8T4B - chains A and H of the 18 polymer chains in the assembly; structure by electron microscopy, 3.50 A resolution.

== Chain A ==
Molecule: MD65 N332-GT5 SOSIP gp120
Organism: Human immunodeficiency virus 1
Chain sequence (481 residues; each row starts with the number of its first residue; note: 13 numbers in that range are skipped by the numbering (no residue carries them; nothing is unmodelled there); a row labelled like 185A-185J holds insertion residues (185A, then the next letters in order)):
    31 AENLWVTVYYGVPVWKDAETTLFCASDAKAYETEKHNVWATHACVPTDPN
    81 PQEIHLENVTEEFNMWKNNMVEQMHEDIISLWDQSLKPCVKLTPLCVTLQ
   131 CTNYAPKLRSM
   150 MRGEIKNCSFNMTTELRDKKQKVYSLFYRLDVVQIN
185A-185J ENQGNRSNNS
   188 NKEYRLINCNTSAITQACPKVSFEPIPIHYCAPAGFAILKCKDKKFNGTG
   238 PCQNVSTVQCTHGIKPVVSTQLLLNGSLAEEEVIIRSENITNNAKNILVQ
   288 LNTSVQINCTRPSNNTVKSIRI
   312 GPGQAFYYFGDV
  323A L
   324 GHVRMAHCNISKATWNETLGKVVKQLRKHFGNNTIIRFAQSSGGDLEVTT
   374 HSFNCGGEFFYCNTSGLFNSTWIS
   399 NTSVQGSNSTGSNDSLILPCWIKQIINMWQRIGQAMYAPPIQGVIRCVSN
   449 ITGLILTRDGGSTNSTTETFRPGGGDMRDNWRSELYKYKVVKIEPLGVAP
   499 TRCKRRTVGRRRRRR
Unresolved in the structure: 31-32, 58-65, 185A-185J, 399-411, 458-462, 505-513
Disulfide bonds: Cys-54/Cys-74, Cys-119/Cys-205, Cys-126/Cys-196, Cys-131/Cys-157, Cys-218/Cys-247, Cys-228/Cys-239, Cys-296/Cys-331, Cys-378/Cys-445, Cys-385/Cys-418
Covalently attached groups: N-acetylglucosamine (NAG) linked to Asn-88, Asn-156, Asn-160, Asn-197, Asn-234, Asn-241, Asn-262, Asn-276, Asn-289, Asn-295, Asn-301, Asn-339, Asn-386, Asn-448; glycan linked to Asn-332

== Chain H ==
Molecule: RM_N332_32 heavy chain Fv
Organism: Macaca mulatta
Chain sequence (130 residues; numbered 1 to 113 plus 17 insertion-coded residues; the number before each row is that of its first residue; a row labelled like 82A-82C holds insertion residues (82A, then the next letters in order)):
     1 QLQLQESGPGLVKPSETLSLTCAVSGGSISDYCWNWIRQPPGKGLEWIGY
    51 IG
   52A G
    53 SSGSTYYNPSLKGRVTISADTSENRFSLKL
82A-82C SSV
    83 TAADTAVYYCARSPITVF
100A-100M GVVIFDEYTTGNL
   101 DLWGPGTPISISS
Unresolved in the structure: 1, 110-113
Disulfide bonds: Cys-22/Cys-92

== How chain A and chain H interact ==
Contacting residue pairs (20; chain A residue first):
  Arg-139(A) with Tyr-50(H); Tyr-58(H), hydrogen bond (backbone-side chain); Asp-100F(H); Thr-100J(H), hydrogen bond (side chain-backbone)
  Ser-140(A) with Tyr-58(H); Phe-100E(H); Asp-100F(H)
  Met-141(A) with Phe-100E(H), hydrogen bond (backbone-backbone)
  Arg-151(A) with Tyr-58(H)
  His-325(A) with Phe-100(H)
  Arg-327(A) with Phe-100(H); Gly-100A(H); Glu-100G(H)
  Met-328(A) with Phe-100E(H), hydrophobic; Glu-100G(H), hydrogen bond (backbone-side chain)
  His-330(A) with Val-100B(H); Phe-100E(H)
  Ile-415(A) with Val-100B(H), hydrophobic; Phe-100E(H), hydrophobic
  Pro-417(A) with Phe-100E(H), hydrophobic
Also at the interface, not in a pair above, chain A (12 interface residues in all): Val-326, Leu-416
Also at the interface, not in a pair above, chain H (10 interface residues in all): Thr-100I

== In short ==
12 residues of chain A and 10 residues of chain H are in contact; the contacts include 4 hydrogen bonds. Among
the polar pairs are Arg-139(A)/Tyr-58(H), Arg-139(A)/Thr-100J(H) and Met-328(A)/Glu-100G(H).
N-acetylglucosamine is covalently linked to Asn-88(A), Asn-156(A), Asn-160(A), Asn-197(A), Asn-234(A) and
Asn-241(A) and 8 more.
Here chain A is MD65 N332-GT5 SOSIP gp120 (Human immunodeficiency virus 1) and chain H is RM_N332_32 heavy
chain Fv (Macaca mulatta). Entry 8T4B (MD65 N332-GT5 SOSIP in complex with RM_N332_32 Fab and RM20A3) was
determined by electron microscopy together with 8T49, 8T4D, 8T4K and 8T4L from the same study.
